Entry 5CD1 (X-ray diffraction, 3.60 A resolution); this record covers chains B and E of the 6 polymer chains in the assembly.

[Chain B (and E)]
Molecule: tRNA (adenine(58)-N(1))-methyltransferase non-catalytic subunit TRM6
Organism: Homo sapiens
Notes: chain E of this document is another copy of the same molecule, construct and numbering; everything in this record applies to it too
Reference sequence: Q9UJA5 (TRM6_HUMAN); residue numbers follow UniProt; this construct covers 1-497
Sequence (497 residues; row label = number of the first residue in the row):
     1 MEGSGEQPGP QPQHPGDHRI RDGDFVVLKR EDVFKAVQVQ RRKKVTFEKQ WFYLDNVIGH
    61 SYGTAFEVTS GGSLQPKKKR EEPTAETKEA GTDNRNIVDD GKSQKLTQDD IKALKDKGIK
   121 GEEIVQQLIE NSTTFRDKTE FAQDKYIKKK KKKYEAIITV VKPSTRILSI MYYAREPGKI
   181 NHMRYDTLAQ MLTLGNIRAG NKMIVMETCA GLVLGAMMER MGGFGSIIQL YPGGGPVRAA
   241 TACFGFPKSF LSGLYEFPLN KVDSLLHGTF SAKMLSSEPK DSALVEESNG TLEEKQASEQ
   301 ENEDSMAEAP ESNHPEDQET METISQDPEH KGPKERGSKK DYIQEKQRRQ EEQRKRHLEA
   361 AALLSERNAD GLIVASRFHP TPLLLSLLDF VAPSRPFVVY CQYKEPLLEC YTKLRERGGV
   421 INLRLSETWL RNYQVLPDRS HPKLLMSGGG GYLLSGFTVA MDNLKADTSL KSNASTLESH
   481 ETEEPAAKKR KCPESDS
Not modelled in the structure: 1-17, 78-132, 272-341, 464-497 (chain E: 1-17, 79-87, 272-341, 464-497)
UniProt features mapped onto this chain:
  - binding site (substrate): Asn94 to Gln104, Lys145 to Tyr154, Arg175 to His182, Arg349, Arg377, Arg415 to Leu423, Gln434 to His441
  - modified residue: Thr107 (Phosphothreonine), Ser298 (Phosphoserine), Ser305 (Phosphoserine)
What the authors report for this chain:
  - conformationally variable residues (domain motion, order/disorder transition): Lys78 to Ser132, Glu140 to Tyr154

[Interface between chain B and chain E]
Residue-residue contacts - 6 pairs, chain B then chain E:
  Glu405(B) - Glu405(E)
  Trp429(B) - Ser447(E)
  Arg431(B) - Arg431(E)
  Arg431(B) - Tyr433(E)
  Tyr433(B) - Arg431(E)
  Ser447(B) - Trp429(E)
Also at the interface, not in a pair above, chain B (7 interface residues in all): Leu408, Leu445
Also at the interface, not in a pair above, chain E (6 interface residues in all): Leu445

[Summary]
7 residues of chain B face 6 of chain E across their interface. UniProt lists 48 substrate-binding residues on
chain B. The paper reports conformational variability at Lys78(B) and Glu140(B).
Chain B and chain E are both tRNA (adenine(58)-N(1))-methyltransferase non-catalytic subunit TRM6 (Homo
sapiens); the structure, Structure of an asymmetric tetramer of human tRNA m1A58 methyltransferase in a
complex with SAH and ..., was determined by X-ray diffraction together with 5CCB and 5CCX from the same study.
